Entry 8UL0 (X-ray diffraction, 1.75 A resolution); this record covers chain A.

Chain A:
Molecule: rsKiiro
From: Lobophyllia hemprichii
Sequence (220 residues; row label = number of the first residue in the row; note: 2 numbers in that range are skipped by the numbering (no residue carries them; nothing is unmodelled there)):
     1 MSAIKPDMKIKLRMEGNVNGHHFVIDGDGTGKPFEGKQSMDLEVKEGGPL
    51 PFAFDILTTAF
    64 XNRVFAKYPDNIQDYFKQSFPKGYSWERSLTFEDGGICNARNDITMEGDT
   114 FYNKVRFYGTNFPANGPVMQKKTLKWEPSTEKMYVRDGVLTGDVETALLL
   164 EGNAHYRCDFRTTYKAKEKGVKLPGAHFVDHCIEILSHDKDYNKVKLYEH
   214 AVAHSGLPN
Covalently attached groups: covalent link F61-A1BE5_64
Modified residues: A1BE5 ({(4E)-2-[(1S)-1-aminoethyl]-4-[(4-hydroxyphenyl)methylidene]-5-oxo-4,5-dihydro-1H-imidazol-1-yl}acetic acid) at position 64
From the paper describing this entry:
  - conformationally variable residues: R66, H194

Overview:
From the paper: conformational variability at R66 and H194.
Chain A is rsKiiro (Lobophyllia hemprichii); the structure, Structure of rsKiiro using SSX, was determined by
X-ray diffraction, deposited together with 8UL1, 8UL2, 8UL3, 8UL4 and 8UL5.
